4I7C - chains A and B; structure by X-ray diffraction, 2.80 A resolution.

== Chain A ==
Name: E3 ubiquitin-protein ligase SIAH1
Organism: Homo sapiens
Notes: EC 6.3.2.-; fragment: C-terminal domain
Reference sequence: Q8IUQ4 (SIAH1_HUMAN); residues 90-282 here = UniProt positions 90-282
Sequence (196 residues; numbered 87 to 282; the number before each row is that of its first residue):
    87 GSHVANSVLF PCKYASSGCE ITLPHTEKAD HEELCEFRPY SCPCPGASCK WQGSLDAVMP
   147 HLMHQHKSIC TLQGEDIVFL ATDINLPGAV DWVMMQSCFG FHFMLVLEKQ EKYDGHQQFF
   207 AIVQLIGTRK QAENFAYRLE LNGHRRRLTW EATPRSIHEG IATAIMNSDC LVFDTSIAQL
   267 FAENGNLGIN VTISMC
Disordered / not traced: 87-90, 199-202
Sequence notes: expression tag (87-89); engineered mutation Cys-156 (Thr in Q8IUQ4)
Metal / ion sites: Zn2+ site 1: Cys-98, Cys-105, His-117, Cys-121; Zn2+ site 2: Cys-128, Cys-135, His-147, His-152
UniProt features mapped onto this chain:
  - zinc finger: Ser-93 to Lys-153 (SIAH-type)
  - binding site (Zn(2+)): Cys-98, Cys-105, His-117, Cys-121, Cys-128, Cys-135, His-147, His-152
  - natural variant: Cys-128 (C128F: In BURHAS), Thr-168 (T168A: In BURHAS), Gly-174 (G174R: In BURHAS)
  - mutagenesis: Arg-124 (R124A: In D; does not impair its ability to interact with CACYBP and degrade CTNNB1 and PML; when associated with A-214; A-215; A-231 and A-232), Asp-142 (D142A: In E; does not impair its ability to interact with CACYBP and degrade CTNNB1; when associated with A-151), Gln-151 (Q151A: In E; does not impair its ability to interact with CACYBP and degrade CTNNB1; when associated with A-142), His-152 (H152Y: Abolishes ability to degrade DCC), Glu-161 to Asp-162 (In A; does not impair its ability to degrade PML while it abolishes its ability to interact with CACYBP and degrade CTNNB1; when associated with A-226 and A-237), Lys-198 to Asp-200 (Impairs CTNNB1 degradation), His-202 (H202Y: No effect), Leu-211 (L211R: Abolishes ability to degrade DCC), Thr-214 to Arg-215 (In D; does not impair its ability to interact with CACYBP and degrade CTNNB1 and PML; when associated with A-124; A-231 and A-232), Arg-224 (R224A: In C; does not impair its ability to interact with CACYBP and degrade CTNNB1; when associated with A-233), Glu-226 (E226A: In A; does not impair its ability to degrade PML while it abolishes its ability to interact with CACYBP and degrade CTNNB1; when associated with A-161; A-162 and A-237), Arg-231 to Arg-232 (In D; does not impair its ability to interact with CACYBP and degrade CTNNB1 and PML; when associated with A-124; A-214 and A-215), 5 further mutagenesis entries in UniProt

== Chain B ==
Name: Protein phyllopod
Notes: fragment: Siah-binding peptide
Reference sequence: Q27934 (PHYL_DROME); residues 113-125 here = UniProt positions 113-125
Sequence (14 residues; row label = number of the first residue in the row):
   112 XKLRPVAMVR PWVR
Disordered / not traced: 112
Sequence notes: acetylation (112); engineered mutation Trp-123 (Thr in Q27934)
Modified residues: ACE (acetyl group) at position 112; Ala-118 (3-(propanoylamino)-l-alanine; 23P)
UniProt features mapped onto this chain:
  - mutagenesis: Lys-113 to Leu-114 (No effect in interaction with sina or ttk degradation), Arg-115 to Pro-116 (No effect in interaction with sina or ttk degradation), Met-119 to Val-120 (Induces a fourfold reduction in interaction with sina and impairs ttk degradation), Arg-121 to Pro-122 (Induces a twofold reduction in interaction with sina and impairs ttk degradation)

== Chain A / chain B interface ==
Residue-residue contacts - 46 pairs, chain A then chain B:
  Ser-154(A) / Trp-123(B)
  Cys-156(A) / Ala-118(B)  covalent bond
  Thr-157(A) / Ala-118(B)
  Leu-158(A) / Pro-116(B)
  Leu-158(A) / Ala-118(B)
  Gln-159(A) / Pro-116(B)
  Asp-162(A) / Lys-113(B)
  Asp-162(A) / Leu-114(B)
  Asp-162(A) / Arg-115(B)  salt bridge
  Asp-162(A) / Pro-116(B)
  Ile-163(A) / Arg-115(B)  hydrogen bond (backbone-side chain)
  Ile-163(A) / Pro-116(B)
  Val-164(A) / Pro-116(B)  hydrogen bond (backbone-backbone)
  Val-164(A) / Val-117(B)
  Val-164(A) / Ala-118(B)  hydrogen bond (backbone-backbone)
  Phe-165(A) / Ala-118(B)
  Phe-165(A) / Val-120(B)  hydrophobic
  Leu-166(A) / Ala-118(B)  hydrogen bond (backbone-backbone)
  Leu-166(A) / Met-119(B)
  Leu-166(A) / Val-120(B)  hydrogen bond (backbone-backbone)
  Ala-167(A) / Val-120(B)
  Thr-168(A) / Met-119(B)
  Thr-168(A) / Val-120(B)  hydrogen bond (backbone-backbone)
  Thr-168(A) / Arg-121(B)
  Thr-168(A) / Pro-122(B)
  Asp-169(A) / Arg-121(B)  salt bridge
  Asp-169(A) / Pro-122(B)
  Leu-172(A) / Pro-122(B)  hydrophobic
  Ala-175(A) / Val-124(B)
  Ala-175(A) / Arg-125(B)  hydrogen bond (backbone-backbone)
  Val-176(A) / Pro-122(B)  hydrophobic
  Val-176(A) / Trp-123(B)
  Asp-177(A) / Pro-122(B)
  Asp-177(A) / Trp-123(B)  hydrogen bond (backbone-backbone)
  Asp-177(A) / Arg-125(B)  salt bridge
  Trp-178(A) / Val-120(B)
  Trp-178(A) / Arg-121(B)
  Trp-178(A) / Pro-122(B)
  Val-179(A) / Val-120(B)
  Met-180(A) / Ala-118(B)
  Met-180(A) / Val-120(B)  hydrophobic
  Glu-194(A) / Arg-125(B)  salt bridge
  Glu-226(A) / Arg-115(B)  salt bridge
  Asn-276(A) / Arg-115(B)
  Val-277(A) / Arg-115(B)
  Thr-278(A) / Arg-115(B)  hydrogen bond
Interface residues without a listed pair, chain A (27 interface residues in all): Pro-131, Arg-224
Interface features reported in the paper:
  - interface residues, chain A: Cys-156(A)

== Overview ==
27 residues of chain A face 13 of chain B across their interface, with 1 covalent bond, 9 hydrogen bonds and 5
salt bridges. Polar pairs include Asp-162(A)/Arg-115(B), Asp-169(A)/Arg-121(B) and Asp-177(A)/Arg-125(B). From
UniProt: 8 Zn2+-binding residues and 22 mutagenesis sites on chain A; 8 mutagenesis sites on chain B. The
paper reports the interface residue Cys-156(A).
Here chain A is E3 ubiquitin-protein ligase SIAH1 (Homo sapiens) and chain B is Protein phyllopod. Entry 4I7C
(Siah1 mutant bound to synthetic peptide (ACE)KLRPV(23P)MVRPWVR) was determined by X-ray diffraction together
with 4I7B and 4I7D from the same study.
